Entry 8AVG (electron microscopy, 4.01 A resolution (low resolution: residue-level contacts below are approximate; hydrogen-bond / salt-bridge calls are withheld)); this record covers chains A and C of the 3 polymer chains in the assembly.

Chain A:
Protein: Elongator complex protein 1
From: Mus musculus
UniProtKB: Q7TT37 (ELP1_MOUSE); residues 1-1333 here = UniProt positions 1-1333
Sequence (1333 residues; row label = number of the first residue in the row):
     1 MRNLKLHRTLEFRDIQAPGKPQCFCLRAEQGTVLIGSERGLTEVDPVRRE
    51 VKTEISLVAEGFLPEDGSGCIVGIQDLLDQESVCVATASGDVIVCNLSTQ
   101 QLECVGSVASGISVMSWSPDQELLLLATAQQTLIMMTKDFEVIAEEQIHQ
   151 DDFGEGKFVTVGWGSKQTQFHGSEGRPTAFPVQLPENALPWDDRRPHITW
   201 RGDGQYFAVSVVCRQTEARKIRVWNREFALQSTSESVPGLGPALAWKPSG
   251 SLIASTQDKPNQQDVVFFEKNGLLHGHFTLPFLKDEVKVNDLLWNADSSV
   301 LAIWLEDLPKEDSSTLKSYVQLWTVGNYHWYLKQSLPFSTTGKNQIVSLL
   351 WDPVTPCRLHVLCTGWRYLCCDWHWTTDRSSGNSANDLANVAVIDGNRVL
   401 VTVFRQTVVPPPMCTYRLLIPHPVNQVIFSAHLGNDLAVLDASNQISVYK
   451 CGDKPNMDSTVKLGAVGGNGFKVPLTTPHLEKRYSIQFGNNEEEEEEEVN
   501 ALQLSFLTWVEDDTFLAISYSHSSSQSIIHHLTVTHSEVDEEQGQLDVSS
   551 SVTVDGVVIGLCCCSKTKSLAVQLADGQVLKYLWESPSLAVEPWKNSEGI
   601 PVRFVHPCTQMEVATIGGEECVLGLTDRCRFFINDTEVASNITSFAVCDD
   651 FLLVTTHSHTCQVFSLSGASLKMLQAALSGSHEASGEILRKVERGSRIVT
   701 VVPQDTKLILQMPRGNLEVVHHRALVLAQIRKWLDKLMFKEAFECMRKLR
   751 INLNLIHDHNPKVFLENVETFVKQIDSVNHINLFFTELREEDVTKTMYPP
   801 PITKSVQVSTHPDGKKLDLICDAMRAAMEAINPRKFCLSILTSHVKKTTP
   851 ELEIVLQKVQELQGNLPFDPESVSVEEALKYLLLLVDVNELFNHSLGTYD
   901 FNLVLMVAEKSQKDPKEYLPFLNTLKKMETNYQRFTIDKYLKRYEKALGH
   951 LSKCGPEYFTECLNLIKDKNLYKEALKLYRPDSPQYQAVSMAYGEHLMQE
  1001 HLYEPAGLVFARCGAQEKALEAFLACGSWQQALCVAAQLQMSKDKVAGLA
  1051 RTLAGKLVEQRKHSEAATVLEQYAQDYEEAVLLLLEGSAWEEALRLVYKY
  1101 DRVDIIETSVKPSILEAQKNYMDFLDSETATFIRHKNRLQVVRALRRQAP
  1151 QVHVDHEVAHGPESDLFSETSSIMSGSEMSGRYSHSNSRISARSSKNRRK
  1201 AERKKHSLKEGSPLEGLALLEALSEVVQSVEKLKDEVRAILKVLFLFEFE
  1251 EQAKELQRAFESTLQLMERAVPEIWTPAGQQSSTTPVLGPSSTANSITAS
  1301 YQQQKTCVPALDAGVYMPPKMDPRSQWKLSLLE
Disordered / not traced: 58-65, 160-184, 308-317, 340-344, 453-478, 488-501, 535-543, 594-601, 674-686, 722-1333
Swiss-Prot annotation at these positions:
  - region: Ala1192 to Glu1210 (Required for binding to tRNA)
  - modified residue (Phosphoserine): Ser805, Ser1172, Ser1175

Chain C:
Protein: Elongator complex protein 3
From: Mus musculus
Notes: EC 2.3.1.-
UniProtKB: Q9CZX0 (ELP3_MOUSE); numbering as in UniProt (aligned over 1-547)
Sequence (547 residues; each row starts with the number of its first residue):
     1 MRQKRKGDLSPAELMMLTIGDVIKQLVEAHEQGKDVDLNKMKTKTAAKYG
    51 LASQPRLVDIIAAVPPHYRKILIPKLKAKPVRTASGIAVVAVMCKPHRCP
   101 HISFTGNICIYCPGGPDSDFEYSTQSYTGYEPTSMRAIRARYDPFLQTRH
   151 RIEQLKQLGHSVDKVEFIVMGGTFMALPEEYRDYFIRSLHDALSGHTSNN
   201 IHEAIKYSERSFTKCVGITIETRPDYCMKRHLSDMLTYGCTRLEIGVQSV
   251 YEDVARDTNRGHTVKAACESFHLAKDSGFKVVTHMMPDLPNVGLERDIEQ
   301 FIEFFENPAFRPDGLKLYPTLVIRGTGLYELWKSGRYRSYSPSDLIELVA
   351 RILALVPPWTRVYRVQRDIPMPLVSSGVEHGNLRELAFARMKDLGIQCRD
   401 VRTREVGIQEIHHRVRPYQVELVRRDYVANGGWETFLSYEDPDQDILIGL
   451 LRLRKCSEETFRFELGGGVSIVRELHVYGSVVPVSSRDPTKFQHQGFGML
   501 LMEEAERIAREEHGSGKMAVISGVGTRNYYRKIGYRLQGPYMVKMLK
Disordered / not traced: 1-84, 407-417, 480-495, 547
Bound ions: 4Fe-4S cluster Fe: Cys99, Cys109, Cys112 (together with S-adenosylmethionine)
Residues lining bound ligands:
  - S-adenosylmethionine (SAM): Tyr111, Cys112, Pro113, Ser126, Tyr127, Glu221, Gln248, His284, Met286, Tyr318, Pro319, Thr320, Leu321, Arg367
  - 4Fe-4S cluster (SF4): Cys99, His101, Ile108, Cys109, Tyr111, Cys112, Gln125, Ser126, Gly172, Thr173, Arg223
Swiss-Prot annotation at these positions:
  - binding site ([4Fe-4S] cluster): Cys99, Cys109, Cys112
  - binding site (acetyl-CoA): Lys164, Glu474 to Val477, Phe497 to Met499, Tyr530
  - modified residue: Ser161 (Phosphoserine), Lys229 (N6-methyllysine), Tyr251 (Phosphotyrosine)

Interface between chain A and chain C:
Pairs across the interface (39; chain A residue first):
  Gly156(A) - Asn291(C)
  Lys157(A) - Asp257(C)
  Lys157(A) - Asn291(C)
  Lys157(A) - Leu331(C)
  Phe158(A) - Asn291(C)
  Glu269(A) - Tyr251(C)
  Lys270(A) - Glu295(C)
  Asn271(A) - Arg296(C)
  Leu273(A) - Asp253(C)
  His275(A) - Glu303(C)
  Gly326(A) - Glu306(C)
  Asn327(A) - Glu306(C)
  Asn327(A) - Pro308(C)
  Tyr328(A) - Glu303(C)
  Tyr328(A) - Glu306(C)
  Tyr328(A) - Asn307(C)
  Gln406(A) - Glu512(C)
  Val408(A) - Asp426(C)
  Val408(A) - Trp433(C)
  Val408(A) - Glu512(C)
  Pro410(A) - Val428(C)
  Pro410(A) - Trp433(C)
  Pro412(A) - Val428(C)
  Met413(A) - Val428(C)
  Glu687(A) - Asp443(C)
  Arg690(A) - Pro442(C)
  Arg694(A) - Gly395(C)
  Arg694(A) - Ile396(C)
  Arg714(A) - Glu306(C)
  Arg714(A) - Arg311(C)
  Arg714(A) - Trp359(C)
  Asn716(A) - Trp359(C)
  Asn716(A) - Asp426(C)
  Leu717(A) - Arg425(C)
  Leu717(A) - Asp426(C)
  Glu718(A) - Arg424(C)
  Val719(A) - Val423(C)
  Val719(A) - Arg424(C)
  His721(A) - Glu421(C)
Other interface residues (no listed pair), chain A (30 interface residues in all): Ser251, Thr407, Lys691, Glu693, Val720
Other interface residues (no listed pair), chain C (32 interface residues in all): Glu299, Leu355, Pro357, Pro358, Arg399, Leu422, Tyr427

Overview:
30 residues of chain A and 32 residues of chain C are in contact. Ligands of chain C: 4Fe-4S cluster and
S-adenosylmethionine. Cys99(C), Cys109(C) and Cys112(C) coordinate a 4Fe-4S cluster Fe ion. From UniProt: 3
[4Fe-4S] cluster-binding residues and 9 acetyl-CoA-binding residues on chain C.
Here chain A is Elongator complex protein 1 and chain C is Elongator complex protein 3, both from Mus
musculus. Entry 8AVG (Cryo-EM structure of mouse Elp123 with bound SAM) was determined by electron microscopy
together with 8ASV, 8ASW and 8AT6 from the same study.
